Entry 6E9V (electron microscopy, 6.90 A resolution (low resolution: residue-level contacts below are approximate; hydrogen-bond / salt-bridge calls are withheld)); this record covers chains Q and I of the 26 polymer chains in the assembly.

Chain Q (and I):
Name: DHF79 filament
From: synthetic construct
Notes: chain I of this document is another copy of the same molecule, construct and numbering; everything in this record applies to it too
Sequence (211 residues; each row starts with the number of its first residue):
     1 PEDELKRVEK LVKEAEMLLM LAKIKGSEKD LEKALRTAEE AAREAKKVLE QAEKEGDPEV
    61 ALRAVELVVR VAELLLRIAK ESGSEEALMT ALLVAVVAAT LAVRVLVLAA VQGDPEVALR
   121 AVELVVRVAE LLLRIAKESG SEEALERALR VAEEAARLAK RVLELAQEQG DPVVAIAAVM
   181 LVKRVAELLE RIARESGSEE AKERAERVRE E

How chain Q and chain I interact:
Contacting residue pairs - 10 pairs, chain Q then chain I:
  M20(Q) - V111(I)
  M20(Q) - R161(I)
  L21(Q) - V107(I)
  K23(Q) - R161(I)
  I24(Q) - V107(I)
  I24(Q) - L158(I)
  I24(Q) - R161(I)
  K25(Q) - E154(I)
  K25(Q) - L158(I)
  K25(Q) - R161(I)
Also at the interface, not in a pair above, chain Q (6 interface residues in all): M17
Also at the interface, not in a pair above, chain I (6 interface residues in all): V103

Summary:
The chain Q/chain I interface involves 6 residues from each chain.
Both chains are DHF79 filament (synthetic construct). Entry 6E9V (DHF79 filament) was determined by electron
microscopy, deposited together with 6E9R, 6E9T, 6E9X, 6E9Y and 6E9Z.
